PDB entry 4E5O | X-ray diffraction, 1.70 A resolution | chains A and B

Chain A (and B):
Molecule: Thymidylate synthase
Source organism: Mus musculus
Notes: EC 2.1.1.45; chain B of this document is another copy of the same molecule, construct and numbering; everything in this record applies to it too
UniProt: P07607 (TYSY_MOUSE); numbering as in UniProt (aligned over 1-307)
Sequence (307 residues; row label = number of the first residue in the row):
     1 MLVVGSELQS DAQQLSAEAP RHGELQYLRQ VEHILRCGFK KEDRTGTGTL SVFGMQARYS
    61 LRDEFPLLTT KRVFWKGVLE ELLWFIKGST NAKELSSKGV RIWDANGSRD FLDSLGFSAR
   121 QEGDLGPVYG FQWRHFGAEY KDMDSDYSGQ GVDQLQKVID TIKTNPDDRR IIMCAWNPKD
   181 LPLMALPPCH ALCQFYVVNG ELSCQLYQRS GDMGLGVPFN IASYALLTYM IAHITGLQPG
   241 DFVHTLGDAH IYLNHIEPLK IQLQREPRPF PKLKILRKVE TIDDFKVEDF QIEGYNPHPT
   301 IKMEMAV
Unresolved in the structure: 1-20 (chain B: 1-19)
Ligand contacts: 2'-deoxyuridine 5'-monophosphate (UMP): R44, C189, H190, Q208, R209, S210, G211, D212, G216, V217, N220, H250, Y252
Curated features (UniProtKB/Swiss-Prot):
  - active site: C189 (Nucleophile)
  - binding site (dUMP): R44, R169, R170, C189, H190, R209 to D212, N220, H250 to Y252
  - binding site ((6R)-5,10-methylene-5,6,7,8-tetrahydrofolate): D212, A306
  - modified residue: S108 (Phosphoserine)
  - cross-link (Glycyl lysine isopeptide (Lys-Gly)): K286 (interchain with G-Cter in SUMO2), K302 (interchain with G-Cter in SUMO2)
Reported in the primary citation:
  - catalytic residues: C189 (citing earlier work)
  - binding site for 2'-deoxyuridine 5'-monophosphate: R44, R169, R170, C189, R209, S210, N220
  - specificity-determining residues: N220

Interface between chain A and chain B:
Residue-residue contacts (105; chain A residue first):
  F39(A) with V198(B), hydrophobic; N199(B)
  K41(A) with D167(B), hydrogen bond (side chain-backbone); R169(B); Y196(B); V197(B)
  E42(A) with D167(B)
  D43(A) with R169(B), salt bridge
  R44(A) with R170(B)
  T49(A) with R169(B)
  S51(A) with Y196(B), hydrogen bond
  F53(A) with R58(B), hydrogen bond (backbone-side chain); Q194(B); Y196(B), hydrophobic; S203(B); C204(B); Q205(B)
  G54(A) with Q56(B); R58(B), hydrogen bond (backbone-side chain); Q205(B)
  M55(A) with Q56(B), hydrogen bond (backbone-side chain)
  Q56(A) with G54(B); M55(B); Q56(B), hydrogen bond (backbone-side chain); T245(B)
  R58(A) with F53(B), hydrogen bond (side chain-backbone); G54(B), hydrogen bond (side chain-backbone)
  F136(A) with F136(B), hydrophobic; N177(B); P178(B)
  G137(A) with K179(B)
  V152(A) with P178(B); K179(B)
  Q154(A) with P178(B)
  D167(A) with K41(B), hydrogen bond (backbone-side chain); E42(B)
  R169(A) with K41(B); D43(B), salt bridge; T49(B); R209(B), hydrogen bond (backbone-side chain); S210(B), hydrogen bond; D248(B); H250(B), hydrogen bond; Y252(B), hydrogen bond
  R170(A) with R44(B); W176(B); P187(B); R209(B)
  I172(A) with W176(B); R209(B)
  C174(A) with W176(B)
  W176(A) with R170(B); I172(B); C174(B)
  N177(A) with F136(B)
  P178(A) with F136(B); V152(B); Q154(B)
  K179(A) with F136(B); V152(B)
  P187(A) with R170(B)
  A191(A) with L192(B), hydrophobic
  L192(A) with A191(B), hydrophobic; L192(B), hydrophobic; Y207(B), hydrophobic
  Q194(A) with F53(B); Y207(B), hydrogen bond; R209(B), hydrogen bond (side chain-backbone); G247(B)
  Y196(A) with K41(B); S51(B), hydrogen bond; F53(B), hydrophobic; D248(B)
  V197(A) with K41(B)
  V198(A) with F39(B), hydrophobic; K40(B)
  N199(A) with F39(B)
  S203(A) with F53(B)
  C204(A) with F53(B)
  Q205(A) with F53(B); G54(B); Y207(B), hydrogen bond; T245(B); L246(B); G247(B)
  Y207(A) with L192(B), hydrophobic; Q194(B), hydrogen bond; Q205(B), hydrogen bond; Y207(B), hydrophobic
  R209(A) with R169(B), hydrogen bond (side chain-backbone); R170(B); I172(B); Q194(B), hydrogen bond (backbone-side chain)
  S210(A) with R169(B), hydrogen bond
  V243(A) with F53(B)
  T245(A) with Q56(B); Q205(B); T245(B)
  L246(A) with Q205(B)
  G247(A) with Q194(B); Q205(B)
  D248(A) with R169(B); Y196(B)
  H250(A) with R169(B), hydrogen bond
  Y252(A) with R169(B), hydrogen bond
Also at the interface, not in a pair above, chain A (50 interface residues in all): K40, T45, V52, F195
Also at the interface, not in a pair above, chain B (49 interface residues in all): V52, G137, F195, V243

Overview:
50 residues of chain A face 49 of chain B across their interface; the contacts include 24 hydrogen bonds and 2
salt bridges. Polar pairs include D43(A)-R169(B), K41(A)-D167(B) and S51(A)-Y196(B). Bound to chain A:
2'-deoxyuridine 5'-monophosphate. From the paper: the catalytic residue C189(A); a binding site for
2'-deoxyuridine 5'-monophosphate at R44(A), R169(A) and R170(A) among others.
Chain A and chain B are both Thymidylate synthase (Mus musculus); the structure, Crystal structure of mouse
thymidylate synthase in complex with dUMP, was determined by X-ray diffraction, deposited together with 5FCT
and 3IHI.
